Entry 8KAB (electron microscopy, 3.30 A resolution); this record covers chains A and O of the 35 polymer chains in the assembly.

Chain A:
Molecule: 23S rRNA
Source organism: Mycolicibacterium smegmatis MC2 155
Sequence (3120 nucleotides; row label = number of the first residue in the row):
     1 UAAGUGUUUAAGGGCGCAUGGUGGAUGCCUUGGCACUGGGAGCCGAUGAA
    51 GGACGUAGGAGGCUGCGAUAAGCCUCGGGGAGCUGUCAACCGAGCGUUGA
   101 UCCGAGGAUGUCCGAAUGGGGAAACCCGGCACGAGUGAUGUCGUGUCACC
   151 AGGCGCUGAAUAUAUAGGCGUCUGGGGGGAACGCGGGGAAGUGAAACAUC
   201 UCAGUACCCGUAGGAAGAGAAAACAAAAUGUGAUUCCGUGAGUAGUGGCG
   251 AGCGAAAGCGGAGGAUGGCUAAACCGUAUGCAUGUGAUACCGGGUAGGGG
   301 UUGUGUGUGCGGGGUUGUGGGACCUAUCUUUCCGGCUCUACCUGGCUGGA
   351 GGGCAGUGAGAAAAUGUUGUGGUUAGCGGAAAUGGCUUGGGAUGGCCUGC
   401 CGUAGACGGUGAGAGCCCGGUACGUGAAAACCCGACGUCUGUCUUGAUGG
   451 UGUUCCCGAGUAGCAGCGGGCCCGUGGAAUCUGCUGUGAAUCUGCCGGGA
   501 CCACCCGGUAAGCCUGAAUACUUCCCAGUGACCGAUAGCGGAUUAGUACC
   551 GUGAGGGAAUGGUGAAAAGUACCCCGGGAGGGGAGUGAAAGAGUACCUGA
   601 AACCGUGCGCUUACAAUCCGUCAGAGCCCUCGACGUGUCGUGGGGUGAUG
   651 GCGUGCCUUUUGAAGAAUGAGCCUGCGAGUCAGGGACAUGUCGCGAGGUU
   701 AACCCGGGUGGGGUAGCCGCAGCGAAAGCGAGUCUGAAUAGGGCGUAUCC
   751 ACACAAGAGUGUGUGGUGUAGUGGUGUGUUCUGGACCCGAAGCGGAGUGA
   801 UCUACCCAUGGCCAGGGUGAAGCGCGGGUAAGACCGCGUGGAGGCCCGAA
   851 CCCACUUAGGUUGAAGACUGAGGGGAUGAGCUGUGGGUAGGGGUGAAAGG
   901 CCAAUCAAACUCCGUGAUAGCUGGUUCUCCCCGAAAUGCAUUUAGGUGCA
   951 GCGUCGCAUGUUUCUUGCCGGAGGUAGAGCUACUGGAUGGCCGAUGGGCC
  1001 CCACAGGGUUACUGACGUCAGCCAAACUCCGAAUGCCGGUAAGUCCAAGA
  1051 GUGCGGCAGUGAGACGGCGGGGGAUAAGCUCCGUGCGUCGAGAGGGAAAC
  1101 AGCCCAGAUCGCCGGCUAAGGCCCCUAAGCGUGUGCUAAGUGGAAAAGGA
  1151 UGUGCAGUCGCGAAGACAACCAGGAGGUUGGCUUAGAAGCAGCCACCCUU
  1201 GAAAGAGUGCGUAAUAGCUCACUGGUCAAGUGAUUGUGCGCCGAUAAUGU
  1251 AGCGGGGCUCAAGCACACCGCCGAAGCCGCGGCAGCCAACGUGUUGGCUG
  1301 GGUAGGGGAGCGUCCUGCAUCCGGUGAAGCCGCCGAGUGAUCGAGUGGUG
  1351 GAGGGUGUGGGAGUGAGAAUGCAGGCAUGAGUAGCGAUUAGGCAAGUGAG
  1401 AACCUUGCCCGCCGAAAGACCAAGGGUUCCUGGGCCAGGCCAGUCCGCCC
  1451 AGGGUGAGUCGGGACCUAAGGCGAGGCCGACAGGCGUAGUCGAUGGACAA
  1501 CGGGUUGAUAUUCCCGUACCCGUGUAUGUGCGUCCAUGAUGAAUCAGCGG
  1551 UACUAACCAUCCAAAACCACCGUGACCGCACCUUUCGGGGUGUGGCGUUG
  1601 GUGGGGCUGCAUGGGACCUUCGUUGGUAGUAGUCAAGCGAUGGGGUGACG
  1651 CAGGAAGGUAGCCGUACCGGUCAGUGGUAAUACCGGGGUAAGCCUGUAGG
  1701 GAGUCAGAUAGGUAAAUCCGUCUGGCAUAUAUCCUGAGAGGUGAUGCAUA
  1751 GCCGAGUGAGGCGAAUUCGGUGAUCCUAUGCUGCCGAGAAAAGCCUCUAG
  1801 CGAGGACAUACACGGCCCGUACCCCAAACCAACACAGGUGGUCAGGUAGA
  1851 GAAUACUAAGGCGUACGAGUGAACUAUGGUUAAGGAACUCGGCAAAAUGC
  1901 CCCCGUAACUUCGGGAGAAGGGGGACCCACAUGGCGUGUAAGCCUUUACG
  1951 GCCCAAGCGUGAGUGGGUGGCACAAACCAGUGAGAAGCGACUGUUUACUA
  2001 AAAACACAGGUCCGUGCGAAGUCGCAAGACGAUGUAUACGGACUGACGCC
  2051 UGCCCGGUGCUGGAAGGUUAAGAGGACCCGUUAACUCCCUUUGGGGGUGA
  2101 AGCGGAGAAUUUAAGCCCCAGUAAACGGCGGUGGUAACUAUAACCAUCCU
  2151 AAGGUAGCGAAAUUCCUUGUCGGGUAAGUUCCGACCUGCACGAAUGGCGU
  2201 AACGACUUCUCAACUGUCUCAACCAUAGACUCGGCGAAAUUGCACUACGA
  2251 GUAAAGAUGCUCGUUACGCGCGGCAGGACGAAAAGACCCCGGGACCUUCA
  2301 CUACAACUUGGUAUUGGUGCUCGAUACGGUUUGUGUAGGAUAGGUGGGAG
  2351 ACUGUGAAGCUCACACGCCAGUGUGGGUGGAGUCGUUGUUGAAAUACCAC
  2401 UCUGAUCGUAUUGGGCCUCUAACCUCGGACCGUAUAUCCGGUUCAGGGAC
  2451 AGUGCCUGGUGGGUAGUUUAACUGGGGCGGUUGCCUCCUAAAAUGUAACG
  2501 GAGGCGCCCAAAGGUUCCCUCAACCUGGACGGCAAUCAGGUGUUGAGUGU
  2551 AAGUGCACAAGGGAGCUUGACUGCGAGACGGACAUGUCGAGCAGGGACGA
  2601 AAGUCGGGACUAGUGAUCCGGCACCUCUGAGUGGAAGGGGUGUCGCUCAA
  2651 CGGAUAAAAGGUACCCCGGGGAUAACAGGCUGAUCUUCCCCAAGAGUCCA
  2701 UAUCGACGGGAUGGUUUGGCACCUCGAUGUCGGCUCGUCGCAUCCUGGGG
  2751 CUGGAGCAGGUCCCAAGGGUUGGGCUGUUCGCCCAUUAAAGCGGCACGCG
  2801 AGCUGGGUUUAGAACGUCGUGAGACAGUUCGGUCUCUAUCCGCCGCGCGC
  2851 GUCAGAAGCUUGAGGAAACCUGUCCCUAGUACGAGAGGACCGGGACGGAC
  2901 GAACCUCUGGUAUACCAGUUGUCCCACCAGGGGCACGGCUGGAUAGCCAC
  2951 GUUCGGACAGGAUAACCGCUGAAAGCAUCUAAGCGGGAAACCUCUUCCAA
  3001 GACCAGGCUUCUCACCCUCUAGGAGGGAUAAGGCCCCCCGCAGACCACGG
  3051 GAUUGAUAGACCAGACCUGGAAGCCUAGUAAUAGGUGCAGGGAACUGGCA
  3101 CUAACCGGCCGAAAACUUAC
Not modelled in the structure: 1, 2137-2144

Chain O:
Molecule: 50S ribosomal protein L17
Source organism: Mycolicibacterium smegmatis MC2 155
UniProtKB: A0QSL9 (RL17_MYCS2); numbering as in UniProt (aligned over 1-199)
Amino-acid sequence (199 residues; numbered 1 to 199; the number before each row is that of its first residue):
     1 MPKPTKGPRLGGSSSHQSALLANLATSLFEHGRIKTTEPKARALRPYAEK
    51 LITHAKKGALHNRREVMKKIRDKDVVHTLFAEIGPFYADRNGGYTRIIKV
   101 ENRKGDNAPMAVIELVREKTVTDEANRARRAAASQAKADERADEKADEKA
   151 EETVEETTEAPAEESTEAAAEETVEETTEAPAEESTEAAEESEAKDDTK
Not modelled in the structure: 1, 120-199

Chain A / chain O interface:
Pairs across the interface (114; chain A residue first):
  A1390(A) - His16(O)  stacking on the base
  A1390(A) - Ala19(O)  base contact
  G1391(A) - His16(O)  hydrogen bond to the sugar
  G1392(A) - Leu20(O)  sugar contact
  G1392(A) - Asn23(O)  hydrogen bond to the base
  G1392(A) - Leu24(O)  sugar contact
  C1393(A) - Leu24(O)  sugar contact
  C1393(A) - Ser27(O)  hydrogen bond to the sugar
  C1393(A) - Ile34(O)  phosphate contact
  C1393(A) - Lys35(O)  phosphate contact
  C1393(A) - Thr36(O)  phosphate contact
  A1394(A) - His31(O)  hydrogen bond to the sugar
  A1394(A) - Ile34(O)  phosphate contact
  A1394(A) - Lys35(O)  hydrogen bond to the phosphate
  G1400(A) - Lys104(O)  hydrogen bond to the sugar
  A1402(A) - Arg103(O)  hydrogen bond to the sugar
  A1402(A) - Lys104(O)  phosphate contact
  A1402(A) - Gly105(O)  hydrogen bond to the phosphate
  A1402(A) - Asp106(O)  hydrogen bond to the base
  C1409(A) - Asn23(O)  hydrogen bond to the sugar
  C1410(A) - Ala19(O)  sugar contact
  C1410(A) - Asn23(O)  sugar contact
  G1674(A) - Arg63(O)  sugar contact
  G1674(A) - Lys73(O)  phosphate contact
  G1674(A) - His77(O)  stacking on the base
  U1675(A) - Leu60(O)  phosphate contact
  U1675(A) - Arg63(O)  sugar contact
  U1675(A) - Arg64(O)  hydrogen bond to the base
  U1675(A) - Met67(O)  base contact
  U1675(A) - Lys73(O)  hydrogen bond to the base
  G1676(A) - Leu60(O)  sugar contact
  G1676(A) - Arg64(O)  hydrogen bond to the base
  G1867(A) - Asp106(O)  hydrogen bond to the sugar
  A1868(A) - Arg103(O)  sugar contact
  A1868(A) - Asp106(O)  sugar contact
  A1868(A) - Ala108(O)  sugar contact
  A1868(A) - Pro109(O)  sugar contact
  G1869(A) - Leu10(O)  phosphate contact
  G1869(A) - Thr37(O)  hydrogen bond to the phosphate
  G1869(A) - Pro39(O)  phosphate contact
  G1869(A) - Lys40(O)  phosphate contact
  U1870(A) - Pro8(O)  base contact
  G1871(A) - Lys6(O)  salt bridge to the phosphate
  G1871(A) - Gly7(O)  sugar contact
  A2225(A) - Lys6(O)  phosphate contact
  A2225(A) - Gly7(O)  phosphate contact
  A2225(A) - Arg9(O)  salt bridge to the phosphate
  U2226(A) - Pro8(O)  phosphate contact
  U2226(A) - Arg9(O)  hydrogen bond to the phosphate
  U2226(A) - Gly12(O)  sugar contact
  G2233(A) - Gly105(O)  base contact
  G2233(A) - Asp106(O)  sugar contact
  G2233(A) - Asn107(O)  sugar contact
  U2913(A) - Arg9(O)  salt bridge to the phosphate
  U2913(A) - Ser14(O)  sugar contact
  A2914(A) - Pro2(O)  base contact
  A2914(A) - Pro4(O)  base contact
  A2914(A) - Thr5(O)  hydrogen bond to the base
  A2914(A) - Arg9(O)  salt bridge to the phosphate
  A2914(A) - Ser14(O)  phosphate contact
  A2914(A) - Gln17(O)  base contact
  A2914(A) - Leu21(O)  base contact
  A2914(A) - Ala43(O)  base contact
  A2914(A) - Tyr47(O)  base contact
  C2925(A) - Lys73(O)  hydrogen bond to the sugar
  A2926(A) - Lys73(O)  phosphate contact
  A2929(A) - Arg64(O)  base contact
  G2930(A) - Arg64(O)  sugar contact
  G2931(A) - Lys68(O)  sugar contact
  G2932(A) - Lys68(O)  sugar contact
  G2932(A) - Arg71(O)  hydrogen bond to the sugar
  C2934(A) - Ser15(O)  phosphate contact
  C3037(A) - Lys99(O)  hydrogen bond to the phosphate
  C3038(A) - Arg42(O)  salt bridge to the phosphate
  C3038(A) - Lys99(O)  salt bridge to the phosphate
  G3043(A) - Lys6(O)  base contact
  G3059(A) - Lys3(O)  salt bridge to the phosphate
  G3059(A) - Arg45(O)  hydrogen bond to the sugar
  G3059(A) - Pro46(O)  sugar contact
  G3059(A) - Gly93(O)  base contact
  A3060(A) - Pro46(O)  phosphate contact
  A3060(A) - Glu49(O)  hydrogen bond to the sugar
  A3060(A) - Lys50(O)  phosphate contact
  A3060(A) - Asn91(O)  base contact
  A3060(A) - Gly92(O)  sugar contact
  A3060(A) - Gly93(O)  hydrogen bond to the sugar
  A3060(A) - Tyr94(O)  sugar contact
  C3061(A) - Lys50(O)  salt bridge to the phosphate
  C3061(A) - Thr53(O)  hydrogen bond to the phosphate
  C3061(A) - Asn91(O)  hydrogen bond to the sugar
  C3061(A) - Gly92(O)  sugar contact
  A3071(A) - His61(O)  hydrogen bond to the base
  A3072(A) - Leu60(O)  sugar contact
  A3072(A) - His61(O)  sugar contact
  A3072(A) - Arg64(O)  phosphate contact
  G3073(A) - Leu60(O)  sugar contact
  G3073(A) - Arg64(O)  salt bridge to the phosphate
  G3090(A) - His61(O)  hydrogen bond to the sugar
  G3092(A) - His54(O)  salt bridge to the phosphate
  A3093(A) - Pro2(O)  sugar contact
  A3093(A) - Lys3(O)  sugar contact
  A3093(A) - Pro4(O)  sugar contact
  A3093(A) - Lys50(O)  salt bridge to the phosphate
  A3094(A) - Lys3(O)  sugar contact
  A3094(A) - Pro4(O)  base contact
  C3101(A) - Arg90(O)  hydrogen bond to the sugar
  C3101(A) - Asn91(O)  base contact
  C3101(A) - Gly92(O)  hydrogen bond to the sugar
  C3101(A) - Gly93(O)  hydrogen bond to the sugar
  U3102(A) - Arg45(O)  hydrogen bond to the base
  U3102(A) - Gly93(O)  sugar contact
  U3102(A) - Thr95(O)  hydrogen bond to the sugar
  U3102(A) - Arg96(O)  phosphate contact
  A3103(A) - Arg96(O)  phosphate contact
Also at the interface, not in a pair above, chain A (55 interface residues in all): A1401, C1403, C2232, G2933, C3039, C3041, A3058, C3062, G3091, C3095
Also at the interface, not in a pair above, chain O (66 interface residues in all): Ser13, Arg33, Lys57, Asn62, Asp74, Val116

In short:
Chain A and chain O form an interface of 55 and 66 residues respectively; the contacts include 32 hydrogen
bonds, 11 salt bridges and 2 aromatic stacking contacts. Polar contacts include G1392(A)-Asn23(O),
A1402(A)-Asp106(O) and U1675(A)-Arg64(O).
Chain A is 23S rRNA and chain O is 50S ribosomal protein L17, both from Mycolicibacterium smegmatis MC2 155;
the structure, Mycobacterium smegmatis 50S ribosomal subunit-HflX complex, was determined by electron
microscopy (same publication as 8XZ3).
